Entry 2WQR (X-ray diffraction, 1.90 A resolution); this record covers chains A and B.

# Chain A (and B)
Molecule: Ig epsilon chain C region
From: Homo sapiens
Notes: fragment: fc fragment, residues 105-427; chain B of this document is another copy of the same molecule, construct and numbering; everything in this record applies to it too
UniProtKB: P01854 (IGHE_HUMAN); the construct lacks a stretch of the UniProt sequence, so the offset changes along the chain: 225-253 = UniProt 105-133; 254-546 = UniProt 135-427
Sequence (323 residues; numbered 225 to 546 plus 1 insertion-coded residue; the number before each row is that of its first residue):
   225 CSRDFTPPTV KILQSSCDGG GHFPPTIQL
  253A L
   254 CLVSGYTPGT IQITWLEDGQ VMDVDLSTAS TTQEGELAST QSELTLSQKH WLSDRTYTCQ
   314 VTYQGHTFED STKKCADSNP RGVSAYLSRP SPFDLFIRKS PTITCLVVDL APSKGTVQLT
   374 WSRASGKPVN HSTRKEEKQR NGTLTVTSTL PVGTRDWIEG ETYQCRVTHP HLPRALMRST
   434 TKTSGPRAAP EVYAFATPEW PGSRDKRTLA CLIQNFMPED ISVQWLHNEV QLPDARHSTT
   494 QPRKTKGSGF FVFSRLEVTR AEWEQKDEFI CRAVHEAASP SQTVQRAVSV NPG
Unresolved in the structure: 225-227, 546 (chain B: fully traced)
Construct notes: engineered mutation Gln-265 (Asn146 in P01854), Gln-371 (Asn252 in P01854)
UniProt features mapped onto this chain:
  - glycosylation (N-linked (GlcNAc...) asparagine): Asn-383, Asn-394
Cystine bridges: Cys-254/Cys-312, Cys-358/Cys-418, Cys-464/Cys-524
Glycans and other covalent adducts: glycan linked to Asn-394
Reported in the primary citation:
  - post-translational modification sites: Asn-394

# Chain A / chain B interface
Pairs across the interface (119):
  Ile-236(A) / Ser-240(B)  hydrogen bond (backbone-side chain)
  Leu-237(A) / Gln-238(B)
  Leu-237(A) / Ser-239(B)
  Leu-237(A) / Ser-240(B)
  Leu-237(A) / Leu-253A(B)  hydrophobic
  Gln-238(A) / Leu-237(B)
  Gln-238(A) / Gln-238(B)  hydrogen bond (backbone-backbone)
  Gln-238(A) / Ser-240(B)  hydrogen bond
  Ser-239(A) / Leu-237(B)
  Ser-240(A) / Ile-236(B)  hydrogen bond (side chain-backbone)
  Ser-240(A) / Gln-238(B)
  Ser-240(A) / Thr-325(B)  hydrogen bond
  Cys-241(A) / Ser-324(B)
  Cys-241(A) / Thr-325(B)  hydrogen bond (backbone-side chain)
  Cys-241(A) / Lys-326(B)
  Cys-241(A) / Cys-328(B)  disulfide
  Asp-242(A) / Ser-324(B)
  Asp-242(A) / Thr-325(B)
  Asp-242(A) / Lys-326(B)  hydrogen bond (backbone-backbone)
  Gly-243(A) / Thr-309(B)
  Gly-243(A) / Ser-324(B)
  Gly-243(A) / Lys-326(B)
  Gly-243(A) / Arg-393(B)
  Gly-244(A) / Lys-326(B)
  Gly-244(A) / Arg-393(B)
  Gly-244(A) / Asn-394(B)
  Gly-245(A) / Lys-326(B)
  Gly-245(A) / Lys-327(B)
  Gly-245(A) / Cys-328(B)
  Gly-245(A) / Ala-329(B)  hydrogen bond (backbone-backbone)
  His-246(A) / Arg-393(B)
  His-246(A) / Asn-394(B)
  Phe-247(A) / Cys-328(B)  hydrophobic
  Leu-253A(A) / Leu-237(B)  hydrophobic
  Ser-324(A) / Cys-241(B)
  Ser-324(A) / Asp-242(B)
  Ser-324(A) / Gly-243(B)
  Thr-325(A) / Ser-240(B)
  Thr-325(A) / Cys-241(B)  hydrogen bond (side chain-backbone)
  Thr-325(A) / Asp-242(B)
  Lys-326(A) / Cys-241(B)
  Lys-326(A) / Asp-242(B)  hydrogen bond (backbone-backbone)
  Lys-326(A) / Gly-243(B)
  Lys-326(A) / Gly-244(B)
  Lys-326(A) / Gly-245(B)
  Lys-327(A) / Gly-245(B)
  Cys-328(A) / Cys-241(B)  disulfide
  Cys-328(A) / Gly-245(B)
  Cys-328(A) / Phe-247(B)  hydrophobic
  Ala-329(A) / Gly-245(B)  hydrogen bond (backbone-backbone)
  Asp-330(A) / Asp-330(B)
  Asp-330(A) / Ser-331(B)  hydrogen bond (side chain-backbone)
  Ser-331(A) / Leu-305(B)
  Ser-331(A) / Lys-327(B)  hydrogen bond
  Ser-331(A) / Asp-330(B)  hydrogen bond (backbone-side chain)
  Asn-332(A) / Asp-330(B)  hydrogen bond (backbone-side chain)
  Gly-335(A) / Arg-334(B)
  Thr-415(A) / Pro-249(B)
  Arg-419(A) / His-246(B)
  Ala-428(A) / His-246(B)
  Met-430(A) / His-246(B)
  Arg-431(A) / Gln-301(B)
  Arg-431(A) / Leu-305(B)
  Ser-432(A) / Phe-247(B)
  Ser-432(A) / Pro-249(B)
  Ser-432(A) / Gln-301(B)  hydrogen bond (backbone-side chain)
  Thr-434(A) / Pro-249(B)
  Thr-434(A) / Thr-250(B)
  Ser-437(A) / Thr-298(B)
  Pro-439(A) / Asp-278(B)
  Glu-444(A) / Trp-453(B)
  Tyr-446(A) / Thr-450(B)
  Tyr-446(A) / Pro-451(B)
  Tyr-446(A) / Trp-453(B)  hydrogen bond
  Phe-448(A) / Phe-448(B)  hydrophobic
  Phe-448(A) / Ala-449(B)
  Ala-449(A) / Phe-448(B)
  Thr-450(A) / Tyr-446(B)
  Pro-451(A) / Tyr-446(B)
  Trp-453(A) / Pro-443(B)
  Trp-453(A) / Glu-444(B)
  Trp-453(A) / Val-445(B)
  Trp-453(A) / Tyr-446(B)
  Trp-453(A) / Arg-539(B)
  Thr-461(A) / Leu-465(B)
  Thr-461(A) / Gln-467(B)  hydrogen bond
  Ala-463(A) / Phe-506(B)  hydrophobic
  Leu-465(A) / Thr-450(B)
  Leu-465(A) / Thr-461(B)
  Gln-467(A) / Thr-461(B)  hydrogen bond
  Gln-467(A) / Arg-508(B)  hydrogen bond
  Glu-472(A) / Lys-302(B)  salt bridge
  Glu-472(A) / His-303(B)  salt bridge
  Ala-488(A) / Lys-499(B)  hydrogen bond (backbone-side chain)
  Arg-489(A) / Lys-499(B)
  His-490(A) / Lys-499(B)  hydrogen bond (backbone-side chain)
  Ser-491(A) / Phe-504(B)
  Thr-493(A) / Thr-493(B)
  Arg-496(A) / Thr-493(B)
  Lys-497(A) / Glu-270(B)  salt bridge
  Lys-497(A) / Gln-273(B)  hydrogen bond
  Thr-498(A) / Arg-508(B)
  Thr-498(A) / Glu-510(B)
  Lys-499(A) / Ala-488(B)
  Lys-499(A) / Arg-489(B)
  Lys-499(A) / Glu-510(B)  hydrogen bond (backbone-side chain)
  Ser-501(A) / Asp-276(B)
  Phe-504(A) / Ser-491(B)
  Phe-504(A) / Arg-508(B)
  Phe-506(A) / Ala-463(B)  hydrophobic
  Phe-506(A) / Phe-506(B)  hydrophobic
  Phe-506(A) / Ser-507(B)
  Phe-506(A) / Arg-508(B)
  Arg-508(A) / Gln-467(B)  hydrogen bond
  Arg-508(A) / Thr-498(B)
  Arg-508(A) / Phe-504(B)
  Arg-508(A) / Phe-506(B)
  Glu-510(A) / Thr-498(B)
  Glu-510(A) / Lys-499(B)  hydrogen bond (side chain-backbone)
Also at the interface, not in a pair above, chain A (67 interface residues in all): Lys-235, Thr-309, Pro-333, Arg-427, Thr-433, Ser-456, Asn-468, Met-470, Ser-507
Also at the interface, not in a pair above, chain B (67 interface residues in all): Leu-279, Glu-296, Gly-395, Asn-468, Gly-500, Val-537
Inter-chain disulfides: Cys-241(A)/Cys-328(B), Cys-328(A)/Cys-241(B)
The authors on this interface:
  - specific contacts: Glu-472(A)/Lys-302(B) (salt bridge), Lys-497(A)/Glu-270(B) (salt bridge)

# Overview
Chain A and chain B each contribute 67 residues to their interface, with 2 disulfide bonds, 26 hydrogen bonds
and 3 salt bridges. Polar contacts include Glu-472(A)/Lys-302(B), Glu-472(A)/His-303(B) and
Lys-497(A)/Glu-270(B). The paper describes salt bridges between Glu-472(A) and Lys-302(B) and Lys-497(A) and
Glu-270(B). The paper reports a modification site at Asn-394(A).
Both chains are Ig epsilon chain C region (Homo sapiens). Entry 2WQR (The high resolution crystal structure of
IgE Fc) was determined by X-ray diffraction together with 2Y7Q from the same study.
